7ZLW - chains D and F of the 6 polymer chains in the assembly; structure by X-ray diffraction, 2.20 A resolution.

[Chain D (and F)]
Protein: Nucleoside diphosphate kinase A
Source organism: Mus musculus
Notes: EC 2.7.4.6; chain F of this document is another copy of the same molecule, construct and numbering; everything in this record applies to it too
Reference sequence: P15532 (NDKA_MOUSE); residues 1-152 here = UniProt positions 1-152
Sequence (156 residues; each row starts with the number of its first residue; numbers below 1 keep their minus sign (Gly-3 is residue -3)):
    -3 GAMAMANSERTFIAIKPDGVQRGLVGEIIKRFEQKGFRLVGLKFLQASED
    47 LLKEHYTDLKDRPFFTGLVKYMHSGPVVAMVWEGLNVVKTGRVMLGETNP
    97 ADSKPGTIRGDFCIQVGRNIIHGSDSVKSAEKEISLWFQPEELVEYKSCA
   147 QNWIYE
Unresolved in the structure: -3 to 1, 149-152 (chain F: -3 to 0)
Construct notes: expression tag (-3 to 0)
Ligand contacts: ADP (adenosine-5'-diphosphate): Lys12, Tyr52, Leu55, Phe60, Leu64, Arg88, Thr94, Arg105, Val112, Gly113, Asn115
Curated features (UniProtKB/Swiss-Prot):
  - active site: His118 (Pros-phosphohistidine intermediate)
  - binding site (ATP): Lys12, Phe60, Arg88, Thr94, Arg105, Asn115
  - modified residue: Ser120 (Phosphoserine), Ser122 (Phosphoserine), Lys124 (N6-acetyllysine), Ser125 (Phosphoserine)
  - cross-link: Lys100 (Glycyl lysine isopeptide (Lys-Gly) (interchain with G-Cter in ubiquitin))
What the authors report for this chain:
  - binding site for ADP: Lys12, Phe60, Arg88, Arg105, Asn115
  - catalytic residues: His118 (citing earlier work)
  - mutagenesis - T94D: decreased catalytic activity
  - mutagenesis - T94D: abolished binding to CoA

[Interface between chain D and chain F]
Pairs across the interface - 34 pairs, chain D then chain F:
  Pro13(D) with Trp149(F), hydrophobic
  Asp14(D) with Trp149(F)
  Gln17(D) with Trp149(F), hydrogen bond
  Arg18(D) with Gln30(F), hydrogen bond (side chain-backbone); Lys31(F); Gly32(F); Ile150(F)
  Ser70(D) with Trp149(F)
  Pro96(D) with Lys31(F)
  Pro101(D) with Val89(F); Pro101(F); Gly102(F); Thr103(F)
  Arg105(D) with Lys31(F)
  Gly106(D) with Lys31(F), hydrogen bond (backbone-side chain)
  Asp107(D) with Gln30(F); Lys31(F), hydrogen bond (backbone-backbone)
  Phe108(D) with Gln30(F); Lys31(F)
  Cys109(D) with Lys31(F), hydrogen bond (backbone-side chain)
  Ile110(D) with Lys31(F); Gly32(F); Phe33(F), hydrophobic; Leu81(F); Tyr151(F)
  Gln111(D) with Leu81(F); Ile150(F); Tyr151(F); Glu152(F), hydrogen bond (side chain-backbone)
  Arg114(D) with Asn148(F), hydrogen bond (side chain-backbone); Trp149(F); Ile150(F); Tyr151(F); Glu152(F), salt bridge
Interface residues without a listed pair, chain D (17 interface residues in all): Gly102, Gly113
Interface residues without a listed pair, chain F (18 interface residues in all): Asn3, Arg27, Met90, Ala146

[Overview]
The interface between chain D and chain F involves 17 residues on one side and 18 on the other, with 7
hydrogen bonds and 1 salt bridge. Polar pairs include Arg114(D)-Glu152(F), Gln17(D)-Trp149(F) and
Arg18(D)-Gln30(F). Chain D binds ADP. The paper reports the catalytic residue His118(D); T94D of chain D
reduces catalytic activity.
Chain D and chain F are both Nucleoside diphosphate kinase A (Mus musculus); the structure, NME1 in complex
with ADP, was determined by X-ray diffraction, deposited together with 7ZL8 and 7ZTK.
